Entry 3VNJ (X-ray diffraction, 2.08 A resolution); this record covers chains A and B of the 4 polymer chains in the assembly.

# Chain A (and B)
Molecule: Xylose isomerase domain protein TIM barrel
From: Clostridium cellulolyticum
Notes: chain B of this document is another copy of the same molecule, construct and numbering; everything in this record applies to it too
UniProt: B8I944 (B8I944_CLOCE); numbering as in UniProt (aligned over 1-293)
Sequence (294 residues; row label = number of the first residue in the row; numbering starts at 0):
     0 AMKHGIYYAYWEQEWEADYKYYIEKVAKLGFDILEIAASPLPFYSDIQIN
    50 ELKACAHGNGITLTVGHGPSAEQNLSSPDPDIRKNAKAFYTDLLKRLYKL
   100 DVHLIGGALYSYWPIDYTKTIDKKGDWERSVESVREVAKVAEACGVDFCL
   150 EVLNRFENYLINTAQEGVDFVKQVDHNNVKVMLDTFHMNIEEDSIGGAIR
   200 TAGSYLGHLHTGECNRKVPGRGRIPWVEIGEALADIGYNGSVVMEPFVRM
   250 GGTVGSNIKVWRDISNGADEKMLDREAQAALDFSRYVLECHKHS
Not modelled in the structure: 290-293 (chain B: 0, 289-293)
Differences from the reference sequence: expression tag (0)
Ion coordination: Mn2+: E150, D183, H209, E244 (together with D-psicose)
Residues lining bound ligands: D-psicose (PSJ): Y6, W14, H66, G67, G106, A107, W112, E150, L152, E156, M181, D183, H186, H209, R215, E244, F246, I257
Swiss-Prot annotation at these positions:
  - active site (Proton donor/acceptor): E150, E244
  - binding site (substrate): Y6, A107, E156, D183 to H186, R215
  - binding site (Mn(2+)): E150, D183, H209, E244
Reported in the primary citation:
  - conformationally variable residues: Y6, W14, W112, E150, E156, F246
  - binding site for D-psicose: Y6, E150, E156, D183, H186, H209, R215, E244
  - catalytic residues: E150, E244

# Chain A / chain B interface
Pairs across the interface - 29 pairs, chain A then chain B:
  V217(A) with Y285(B)
  P218(A) with Y285(B), hydrogen bond (backbone-side chain)
  G219(A) with V226(B); V286(B)
  R220(A) with V226(B); Y285(B), hydrogen bond (side chain-backbone); V286(B), hydrogen bond (side chain-backbone); E288(B), salt bridge
  G221(A) with V226(B)
  V226(A) with G219(B); R220(B); G221(B)
  A278(A) with Y285(B), hydrophobic
  A279(A) with Y285(B)
  F282(A) with F282(B), hydrophobic; Y285(B), hydrophobic; V286(B), hydrophobic
  Y285(A) with V217(B); P218(B), hydrogen bond (side chain-backbone); G219(B); R220(B), hydrogen bond (backbone-side chain); A278(B), hydrophobic; A279(B); F282(B), hydrophobic
  V286(A) with G219(B); R220(B), hydrogen bond (backbone-side chain); F282(B), hydrophobic
  E288(A) with R220(B), hydrogen bond (backbone-side chain)
  C289(A) with R220(B)
Other interface residues (no listed pair), chain A (15 interface residues in all): D281, L287
Other interface residues (no listed pair), chain B (13 interface residues in all): D281

# Overview
15 residues of chain A and 13 residues of chain B are in contact, with 7 hydrogen bonds and 1 salt bridge.
Polar pairs include R220(A)-E288(B), P218(A)-Y285(B) and R220(A)-Y285(B). Ligands of chain A: D-psicose. From
the paper: catalytic residues E150(A) and E244(A); a binding site for D-psicose at Y6(A), E150(A) and E156(A)
among others.
Chain A and chain B are both Xylose isomerase domain protein TIM barrel (Clostridium cellulolyticum); the
structure, Crystal structures of D-Psicose 3-epimerase with D-psicose from Clostridium cellulolyticum H10, was
determined by X-ray diffraction (same publication as 3VNI, 3VNK, 3VNL and 3VNM).
